7EW9 - chain A; structure by X-ray diffraction, 2.13 A resolution.

# Chain A
Protein: Isoform 2B of GTPase KRas
Source organism: Homo sapiens
Notes: EC 3.6.5.2
UniProt: P01116 (RASK_HUMAN), isoform P01116-2; numbering as in UniProt (aligned over 1-169)
Chain sequence (170 residues; row label = number of the first residue in the row; numbering starts at 0):
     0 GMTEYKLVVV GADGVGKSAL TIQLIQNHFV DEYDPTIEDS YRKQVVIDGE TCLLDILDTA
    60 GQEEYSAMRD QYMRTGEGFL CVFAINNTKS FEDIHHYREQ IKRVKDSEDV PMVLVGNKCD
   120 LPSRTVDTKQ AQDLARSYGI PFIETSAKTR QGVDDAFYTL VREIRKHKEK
Not modelled in the structure: 0, 169
Sequence notes: expression tag (0); engineered mutation D12 (Gly in P01116)
Swiss-Prot annotation at these positions:
  - motif: Y32 to Y40 (Effector region)
  - binding site (GTP): G10, A11, G13 to A18, V29 to T35, A59, G60, N116 to D119
  - modified residue: M1 (N-acetylmethionine), T2 (N-acetylthreonine), K104 (N6-acetyllysine)
  - glycosylation: T35 (Microbial infection: O-linked (Glc) threonine)
  - natural variant: K5 (K5E: In NS3; K5N: In GASC), G10 (G10GG: In AML), D12 (G12D: In GASC, JMML and SFM; this construct carries the variant), G13 (G13D: In GASC, JMML and OES; G13R: In pylocytic astrocytoma), V14 (V14I: In NS3), L19 (L19F: In OES), Q22 (Q22E: In CFC2; Q22R: In NS3), P34 (P34L: In NS3; P34Q: In NS3; P34R: In CFC2), I36 (I36M: In NS3), T58 (T58I: In NS3), A59 (A59T: In GASC), G60 (G60R: In CFC2; G60S: In NS3), 8 further natural variant entries in UniProt
  - mutagenesis: D38 (D38A: Decreased interaction with MAPKAP1/SIN1), Y40 (Y40A: Decreased interaction with MAPKAP1/SIN1), Q61 (Q61L: Promotes GTP binding)
Ion coordination: Mg2+: S17 (together with GDP)
Ligand contacts:
  - TH-Z816 (05C; 7-(8-methylnaphthalen-1-yl)-4-[(2R)-2-methylpiperazin-1-yl]-2-[[(2S)-1-methylpyrrolidin-2-yl]methoxy]-6,8-dihydro-5H-pyrido[3,4-d]pyrimidine): V9, G10, A11, D12, A59, G60, Q61, E62, E63, Y64, R68, D69, M72, K88, D92, H95, Y96, Q99, I100, R102, V103
  - GDP (guanosine-5'-diphosphate): A11, D12, G13, V14, G15, K16, S17, A18, F28, V29, D30, Y32, N116, K117, D119, L120, S145, A146, K147
Reported in the primary citation:
  - binding site for TH-Z816: V9, G60, E62, M72, H95, Q99, I100, V103

# Overview
Bound to chain A: TH-Z816 and GDP. From UniProt: 21 GTP-binding residues and 3 mutagenesis sites. From the
paper: a binding site for TH-Z816 at V9, G60 and E62 among others.
Chain A is Isoform 2B of GTPase KRas (Homo sapiens); the structure, GDP-bound KRAS G12D in complex with
TH-Z816, was determined by X-ray diffraction, deposited together with 7EWA and 7EWB.
